Entry 6ZCL (electron microscopy, 2.80 A resolution); this record covers chains A and C of the 4 polymer chains in the assembly.

[Chain A]
Molecule: capsid protein VP1
From: Coxsackievirus B3 (strain Nancy)
Notes: EC 3.4.22.29, 3.6.1.15, 3.4.22.28, 2.7.7.48
UniProtKB: P03313 (POLG_CXB3N); residues 13-281 here correspond to UniProt positions 583-851 (UniProt number = residue number + 570)
Sequence (269 residues; row label = number of the first residue in the row):
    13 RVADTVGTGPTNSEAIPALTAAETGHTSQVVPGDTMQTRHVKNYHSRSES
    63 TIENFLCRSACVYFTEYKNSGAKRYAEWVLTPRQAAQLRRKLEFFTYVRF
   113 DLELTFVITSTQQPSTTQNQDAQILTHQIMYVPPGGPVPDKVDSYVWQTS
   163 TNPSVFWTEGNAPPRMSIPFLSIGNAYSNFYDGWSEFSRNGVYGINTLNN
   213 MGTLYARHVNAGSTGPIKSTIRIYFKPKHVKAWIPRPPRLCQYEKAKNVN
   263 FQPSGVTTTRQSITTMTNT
Small-molecule neighbours: FHK (4-[[4-[1,3-bis(oxidanylidene)isoindol-2-yl]phenyl]sulfonylamino]benzoic acid): C73, F76, E78, D155, S156, Y157, W159, Q160, R219, R234, Y236
Swiss-Prot annotation at these positions:
  - site: T281 (Cleavage)
From the paper describing this entry:
  - binding site for FHK: C73, F76, R234
  - mutagenesis - Q160G, R234G: abolished growth (citing earlier work)

[Chain C]
Molecule: capsid protein VP3
From: Coxsackievirus B3 (strain Nancy)
Notes: EC 3.4.22.29, 3.6.1.15, 3.4.22.28, 2.7.7.48
UniProtKB: P03313 (POLG_CXB3N); residues 1-237 here correspond to UniProt positions 333-569 (UniProt number = residue number + 332)
Sequence (237 residues; each row starts with the number of its first residue):
     1 GLPTMNTPGSCQFLTSDDFQSPSAMPQYDVTPEMRIPGEVKNLMEIAEVD
    51 SVVPVQNVGEKVNSMEAYQIPVRSNEGSGTQVFGFPLQPGYSSVFSRTLL
   101 GEILNYYTHWSGSIKLTFMFCGSAMATGKFLLAYSPPGAGAPTKRVDAML
   151 GTHVIWDVGLQSSCVLCIPWISQTHYRFVASDEYTAGGFITCWYQTNIVV
   201 PADAQSSCYIMCFVSACNDFSVRLLKDTPFISQQNFF
Small-molecule neighbours: FHK (4-[[4-[1,3-bis(oxidanylidene)isoindol-2-yl]phenyl]sulfonylamino]benzoic acid): Q233, Q234, N235, F236
Swiss-Prot annotation at these positions:
  - region: F236, F237 (Amphipathic alpha-helix)
From the paper describing this entry:
  - binding site for FHK: Q233, F236
  - mutagenesis - Q233G, F236G: abolished growth (citing earlier work)

[How chain A and chain C interact]
Contacting residue pairs (178):
  V14(A) with N218(C); D219(C); F220(C); S221(C)
  A15(A) with N218(C), hydrogen bond (backbone-backbone); D219(C)
  A30(A) with C164(C); V165(C), hydrogen bond (backbone-backbone)
  L31(A) with S163(C)
  T32(A) with Q161(C); S162(C); S163(C), hydrogen bond (backbone-backbone)
  A33(A) with Q161(C)
  A34(A) with S163(C), hydrogen bond (backbone-side chain)
  E35(A) with M119(C); S162(C), hydrogen bond; S163(C)
  T39(A) with E48(C); V49(C); D50(C), hydrogen bond (side chain-backbone); K115(C); S215(C)
  S40(A) with K115(C), hydrogen bond (backbone-side chain); V165(C)
  V42(A) with K115(C)
  P44(A) with S113(C); C167(C), hydrophobic
  M48(A) with T152(C); P169(C), hydrophobic
  H57(A) with S111(C); H175(C); Y176(C); S221(C)
  S58(A) with S221(C)
  R59(A) with N42(C), hydrogen bond (backbone-side chain); M44(C); E48(C), salt bridge; C217(C), hydrogen bond (side chain-backbone); N218(C), hydrogen bond (side chain-backbone); F220(C), hydrogen bond (side chain-backbone)
  E61(A) with Y107(C), hydrogen bond (backbone-side chain); L224(C), hydrogen bond (side chain-backbone); L225(C)
  S62(A) with N42(C), hydrogen bond; L43(C), hydrogen bond (backbone-backbone); Y107(C); V222(C)
  T63(A) with K41(C); N42(C)
  I64(A) with V40(C); K41(C); L43(C), hydrophobic
  N66(A) with L225(C)
  F67(A) with L43(C), hydrophobic; Y106(C), hydrophobic
  R70(A) with T15(C); L225(C)
  S71(A) with F13(C); T15(C), hydrogen bond (backbone-backbone)
  V74(A) with F236(C)
  Y75(A) with F236(C), hydrophobic
  F76(A) with F236(C)
  R95(A) with F237(C)
  Q96(A) with Q233(C), hydrogen bond (backbone-side chain); F236(C); F237(C), hydrogen bond (backbone-backbone)
  A97(A) with Q233(C)
  A98(A) with I231(C), hydrophobic; S232(C); Q233(C); F237(C)
  Q99(A) with D227(C), hydrogen bond
  R101(A) with F237(C)
  R102(A) with R97(C); E102(C), salt bridge; Y106(C); F230(C), hydrogen bond (side chain-backbone)
  K103(A) with Y106(C)
  F106(A) with E102(C); Y106(C), hydrophobic
  F107(A) with V40(C), hydrophobic
  R111(A) with V30(C); T31(C), hydrogen bond (side chain-backbone); P32(C), hydrogen bond (side chain-backbone); E33(C)
  E115(A) with F19(C); S21(C), hydrogen bond
  V119(A) with F13(C), hydrophobic
  Y143(A) with M25(C), hydrophobic
  P165(A) with A24(C)
  P175(A) with F13(C), hydrophobic
  R177(A) with F13(C); D17(C), salt bridge; S21(C)
  M178(A) with P22(C); A24(C), hydrophobic
  S179(A) with S21(C), hydrogen bond; P22(C), hydrogen bond (backbone-backbone); S23(C); A24(C), hydrogen bond (backbone-backbone)
  I180(A) with M25(C), hydrophobic
  P181(A) with M25(C); Y28(C), hydrophobic
  F182(A) with Y28(C); V30(C); T31(C)
  L183(A) with Y28(C)
  S184(A) with T31(C)
  I185(A) with T31(C)
  G186(A) with T31(C), hydrogen bond (backbone-side chain)
  N187(A) with P32(C); M34(C), hydrogen bond
  Y236(A) with F13(C), hydrophobic
  K238(A) with T15(C), hydrogen bond (side chain-backbone); D17(C), hydrogen bond (side chain-backbone); D18(C)
  K243(A) with E33(C)
  A244(A) with E39(C); V40(C), hydrogen bond (backbone-backbone)
  W245(A) with I36(C); G38(C); E39(C)
  I246(A) with P37(C); G38(C), hydrogen bond (backbone-backbone)
  P247(A) with V40(C); I46(C), hydrophobic
  P250(A) with L99(C); E102(C)
  R251(A) with R97(C)
  L252(A) with R97(C)
  C253(A) with I231(C)
  Q254(A) with I231(C); S232(C), hydrogen bond (side chain-backbone)
  Y255(A) with I231(C), hydrophobic; F237(C)
  K257(A) with F237(C)
  A258(A) with F237(C)
  G267(A) with V62(C); N63(C)
  V268(A) with P54(C), hydrophobic; V62(C), hydrogen bond (backbone-backbone); Y68(C); R97(C)
  T269(A) with P54(C); N57(C); V62(C); S93(C); R97(C)
  T270(A) with N57(C), hydrogen bond (backbone-side chain); S93(C), hydrogen bond
  T271(A) with N57(C); G59(C); S93(C)
  R272(A) with V55(C), hydrogen bond (side chain-backbone); N57(C), hydrogen bond; V58(C); G84(C), hydrogen bond (side chain-backbone); F85(C); V94(C)
  Q273(A) with V58(C)
  S274(A) with V58(C)
  I275(A) with Q56(C); V58(C), hydrophobic; V82(C); F83(C); G84(C), hydrogen bond (backbone-backbone)
  T276(A) with Q81(C); G84(C)
  T277(A) with G84(C)
  M278(A) with G84(C); F85(C); P86(C); A141(C), hydrophobic; F189(C), hydrophobic; T191(C)
  N280(A) with Y91(C), hydrogen bond (side chain-backbone); S92(C); S93(C), hydrogen bond
Interface residues without a listed pair, chain A (92 interface residues in all): R13, T17, H38, V43, T47, Y109, T117, A174, A188, E256
Interface residues without a listed pair, chain C (95 interface residues in all): C11, S16, S64, I103, T117, W156, D157, I190, R223

[Overview]
92 residues of chain A and 95 residues of chain C are in contact, with 42 hydrogen bonds and 3 salt bridges.
Polar pairs include R59(A)-E48(C), R102(A)-E102(C) and R177(A)-D17(C). From the paper: a binding site for FHK
at C73(A), F76(A) and Q233(C) among others; Q160G and R234G of chain A abolish growth; 4 substitutions were
tested in all.
Here chain A is capsid protein VP1 and chain C is capsid protein VP3, both from Coxsackievirus B3 (strain
Nancy). Entry 6ZCL (Coxsackievirus B3 in complex with capsid binder compound 17) was determined by electron
microscopy (same publication as 6ZCK and 6ZMS).
